6DLX - chains A and B; structure by X-ray diffraction, 1.85 A resolution.

[Chain A (and B)]
Protein: Signal recognition particle receptor FtsY
Source organism: Escherichia coli
Notes: chain B of this document is another copy of the same molecule, construct and numbering; everything in this record applies to it too
Reference sequence: A0A1M2TDP9 (A0A1M2TDP9_ECOLX); residue numbers follow UniProt; this construct covers 196-497
Sequence (303 residues; each row starts with the number of its first residue):
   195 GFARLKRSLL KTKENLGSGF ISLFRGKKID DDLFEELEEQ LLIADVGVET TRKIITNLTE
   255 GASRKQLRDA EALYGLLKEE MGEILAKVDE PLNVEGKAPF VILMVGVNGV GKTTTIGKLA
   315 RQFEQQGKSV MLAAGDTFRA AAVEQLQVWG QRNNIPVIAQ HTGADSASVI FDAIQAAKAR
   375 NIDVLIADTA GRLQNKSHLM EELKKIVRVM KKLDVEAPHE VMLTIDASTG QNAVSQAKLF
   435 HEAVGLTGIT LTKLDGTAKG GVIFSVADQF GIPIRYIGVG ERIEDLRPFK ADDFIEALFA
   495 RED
Not modelled in the structure: 495-497
Construct notes: expression tag (195)
Ligand contacts:
  - 4-bromo-2,5-dimethoxyaniline (GXY), molecule 1: Thr307, Thr308, Gly311, Lys312, Gln339, Leu340, Trp343, Arg346, Ile477
  - 4-bromo-2,5-dimethoxyaniline (GXY), molecule 2: Asp359, Ser362, Phe365, Lys399, Val403, Lys406
Reported in the primary citation:
  - binding site for 4-bromo-2,5-dimethoxyaniline: Gly311, Trp343, Phe365, Lys399, Val403, Lys406

[Interface between chain A and chain B]
Contacting residue pairs - 19 pairs, chain A then chain B:
  Phe196(A) - Arg476(B)
  Arg262(A) - Asp377(B)  salt bridge
  Asp263(A) - Gly321(B)
  Glu265(A) - Gln319(B)
  Glu265(A) - Gln320(B)
  Glu265(A) - Gly321(B)
  Ala266(A) - Gln320(B)  hydrogen bond (backbone-backbone)
  Lys272(A) - Glu478(B)
  Glu273(A) - Lys484(B)  salt bridge
  Asp283(A) - Gly195(B)  hydrogen bond (backbone-backbone)
  Lys484(A) - Arg201(B)
  Asp486(A) - Phe196(B)
  Asp486(A) - Ala197(B)  hydrogen bond (side chain-backbone)
  Asp486(A) - Arg198(B)  salt bridge
  Asp487(A) - Arg198(B)  salt bridge
  Glu490(A) - Arg198(B)
  Glu490(A) - Arg476(B)
  Glu490(A) - Glu478(B)
  Ala494(A) - Glu478(B)
Interface residues without a listed pair, chain A (16 interface residues in all): Gln260, Leu261, Pro285
Interface residues without a listed pair, chain B (16 interface residues in all): Leu199, Asn287, Glu289, Lys322

[Summary]
The chain A/chain B interface involves 16 residues from each chain, with 3 hydrogen bonds and 4 salt bridges.
Among the polar pairs are Arg262(A)-Asp377(B), Glu273(A)-Lys484(B) and Asp486(A)-Arg198(B). Bound to chain A:
4-bromo-2,5-dimethoxyaniline. From the paper: a binding site for 4-bromo-2,5-dimethoxyaniline at Gly311(A),
Trp343(A) and Phe365(A) among others.
Both chains are Signal recognition particle receptor FtsY (Escherichia coli). Entry 6DLX (FtsY-NG domain bound
to fragment 3) was determined by X-ray diffraction together with 6CQP, 6CS8 and 6CVD from the same study.
